7LRL - chain A; structure by X-ray diffraction, 2.00 A resolution.

== Chain A ==
Protein: Cholesterol 24-hydroxylase
Source organism: Homo sapiens
Notes: EC 1.14.14.25
UniProt: Q9Y6A2 (CP46A_HUMAN); residues 28-494 here = UniProt positions 28-494
Chain sequence (474 residues; each row starts with the number of its first residue):
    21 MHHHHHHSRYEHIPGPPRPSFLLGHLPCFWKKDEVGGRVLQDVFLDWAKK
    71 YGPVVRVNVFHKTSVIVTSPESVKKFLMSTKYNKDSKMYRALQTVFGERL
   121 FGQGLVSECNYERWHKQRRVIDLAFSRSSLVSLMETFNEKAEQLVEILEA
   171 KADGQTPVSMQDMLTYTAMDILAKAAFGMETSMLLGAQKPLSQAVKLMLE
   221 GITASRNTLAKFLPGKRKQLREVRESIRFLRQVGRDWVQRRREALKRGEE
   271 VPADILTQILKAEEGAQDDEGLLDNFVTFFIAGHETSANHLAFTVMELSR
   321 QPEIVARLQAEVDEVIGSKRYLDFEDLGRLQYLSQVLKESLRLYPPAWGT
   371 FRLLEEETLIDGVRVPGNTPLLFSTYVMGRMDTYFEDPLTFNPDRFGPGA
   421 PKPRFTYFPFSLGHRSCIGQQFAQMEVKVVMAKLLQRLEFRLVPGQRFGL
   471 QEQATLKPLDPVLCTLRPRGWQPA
Not modelled in the structure: 21-27, 38-56, 227-235, 492-494
Construct notes: initiating methionine (21); expression tag (22-27)
Curated features (UniProtKB/Swiss-Prot):
  - binding site (heme): Cys437
Metal / ion sites: heme Fe: Cys437 (together with YBS)
Residues lining bound ligands:
  - heme (HEM): Lys104, Tyr109, Leu125, Val126, Trp134, Arg138, Phe145, Leu192, Ile275, Phe299, Ala302, Gly303, Thr306, Ser307, His310, Leu361, Pro366, Ala367, Gly369, Thr370, Arg372, Pro429, Phe430, Ser431, His434, Arg435, Ser436, Cys437, Ile438, Gly439, Phe442, Ala443, Glu446
  - YBS ([4-oxidanyl-4-(phenylmethyl)piperidin-1-yl]-(2-pyridin-4-ylpyridin-3-yl)methanone): Met108, Tyr109, Leu112, Phe121, Val126, Leu219, Ile222, Ile301, Ala302, Glu305, Thr306, Ala367, Trp368, Gly369, Phe371, Cys437, Ala474, Thr475
Reported in the primary citation:
  - binding site for YBS: Gly369

== In short ==
Chain A binds heme and compound YBS. From UniProt: heme-binding residue Cys437. The paper reports a binding
site for YBS at Gly369.
Chain A is Cholesterol 24-hydroxylase (Homo sapiens); the structure, Co-complex CYP46A1 with 7742
(Soticlestat/TAK-935)), was determined by X-ray diffraction together with 7LS3 and 7LS4 from the same study.
